7OCL - chain A; structure by X-ray diffraction, 1.80 A resolution.

[Chain A]
Protein: Hepatocyte growth factor alpha chain
Organism: Homo sapiens
Reference sequence: P14210 (HGF_HUMAN); the construct has insertions or renumbered stretches relative to UniProt, so the offset changes along the chain: 3-89 = UniProt 125-211; 90-171 = UniProt 129-210
Chain sequence (170 residues; numbered 2 to 171; the number before each row is that of its first residue):
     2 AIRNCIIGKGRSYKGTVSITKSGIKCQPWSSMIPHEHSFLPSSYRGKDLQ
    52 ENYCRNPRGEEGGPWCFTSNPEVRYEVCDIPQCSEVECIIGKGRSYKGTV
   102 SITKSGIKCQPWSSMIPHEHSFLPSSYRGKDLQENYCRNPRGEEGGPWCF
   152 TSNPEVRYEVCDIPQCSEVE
Disordered / not traced: 2-3
Disulfide bonds: Cys6-Cys84, Cys27-Cys67, Cys55-Cys79, Cys89-Cys167, Cys110-Cys150, Cys138-Cys162
Differences from the reference sequence: expression tag (2)
From the paper describing this entry:
  - mutagenesis - K10E/R12E/K93E/R95E, K10E/R12E/K48E/R59E/K93E/R95E/K131E/R142E: decreased signaling

[In short]
The paper reports that K10E/R12E/K93E/R95E and K10E/R12E/K48E/R59E/K93E/R95E/K131E/R142E reduce signaling.
Chain A is Hepatocyte growth factor alpha chain (Homo sapiens); the structure, K1K1, a potent recombinant
minimal hepatocyte growth factor/scatter factor mimic, was determined by X-ray diffraction (same publication
as 7OCM).
